PDB entry 7KIH | X-ray diffraction, 1.47 A resolution | chain A

Chain A:
Protein: Isoform 2 of Phosphatidate phosphatase LPIN1
Source organism: Mus musculus
Notes: fragment: M-Lip domain
Reference sequence: Q91ZP3 (LPIN1_MOUSE), isoform Q91ZP3-2; residue numbers follow UniProt; this construct covers 458-548
Chain sequence (91 residues; each row starts with the number of its first residue):
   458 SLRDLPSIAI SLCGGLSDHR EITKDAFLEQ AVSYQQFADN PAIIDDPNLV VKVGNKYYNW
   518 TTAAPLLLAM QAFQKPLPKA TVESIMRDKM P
Unresolved in the structure: 458-460
Curated features (UniProtKB/Swiss-Prot):
  - modified residue: S468 (Phosphoserine)

Summary:
Chain A is Isoform 2 of Phosphatidate phosphatase LPIN1 (Mus musculus); the structure, Crystal structure of
the mouse lipin-1 M-Lip domain, was determined by X-ray diffraction (same publication as 7KIL).
